Entry 7S0E (electron microscopy, 4.90 A resolution (low resolution: residue-level contacts below are approximate; hydrogen-bond / salt-bridge calls are withheld)); this record covers chains A and H of the 3 polymer chains in the assembly.

== Chain A ==
Protein: Spike glycoprotein
From: Severe acute respiratory syndrome coronavirus 2
UniProtKB: P0DTC2 (SPIKE_SARS2); numbering as in UniProt; present here: 1-672, 676-1213
Amino-acid sequence (1271 residues; numbered 1 to 1274; 3 numbers in that range are skipped by the numbering (no residue carries them; nothing is unmodelled there); the number before each row is that of its first residue):
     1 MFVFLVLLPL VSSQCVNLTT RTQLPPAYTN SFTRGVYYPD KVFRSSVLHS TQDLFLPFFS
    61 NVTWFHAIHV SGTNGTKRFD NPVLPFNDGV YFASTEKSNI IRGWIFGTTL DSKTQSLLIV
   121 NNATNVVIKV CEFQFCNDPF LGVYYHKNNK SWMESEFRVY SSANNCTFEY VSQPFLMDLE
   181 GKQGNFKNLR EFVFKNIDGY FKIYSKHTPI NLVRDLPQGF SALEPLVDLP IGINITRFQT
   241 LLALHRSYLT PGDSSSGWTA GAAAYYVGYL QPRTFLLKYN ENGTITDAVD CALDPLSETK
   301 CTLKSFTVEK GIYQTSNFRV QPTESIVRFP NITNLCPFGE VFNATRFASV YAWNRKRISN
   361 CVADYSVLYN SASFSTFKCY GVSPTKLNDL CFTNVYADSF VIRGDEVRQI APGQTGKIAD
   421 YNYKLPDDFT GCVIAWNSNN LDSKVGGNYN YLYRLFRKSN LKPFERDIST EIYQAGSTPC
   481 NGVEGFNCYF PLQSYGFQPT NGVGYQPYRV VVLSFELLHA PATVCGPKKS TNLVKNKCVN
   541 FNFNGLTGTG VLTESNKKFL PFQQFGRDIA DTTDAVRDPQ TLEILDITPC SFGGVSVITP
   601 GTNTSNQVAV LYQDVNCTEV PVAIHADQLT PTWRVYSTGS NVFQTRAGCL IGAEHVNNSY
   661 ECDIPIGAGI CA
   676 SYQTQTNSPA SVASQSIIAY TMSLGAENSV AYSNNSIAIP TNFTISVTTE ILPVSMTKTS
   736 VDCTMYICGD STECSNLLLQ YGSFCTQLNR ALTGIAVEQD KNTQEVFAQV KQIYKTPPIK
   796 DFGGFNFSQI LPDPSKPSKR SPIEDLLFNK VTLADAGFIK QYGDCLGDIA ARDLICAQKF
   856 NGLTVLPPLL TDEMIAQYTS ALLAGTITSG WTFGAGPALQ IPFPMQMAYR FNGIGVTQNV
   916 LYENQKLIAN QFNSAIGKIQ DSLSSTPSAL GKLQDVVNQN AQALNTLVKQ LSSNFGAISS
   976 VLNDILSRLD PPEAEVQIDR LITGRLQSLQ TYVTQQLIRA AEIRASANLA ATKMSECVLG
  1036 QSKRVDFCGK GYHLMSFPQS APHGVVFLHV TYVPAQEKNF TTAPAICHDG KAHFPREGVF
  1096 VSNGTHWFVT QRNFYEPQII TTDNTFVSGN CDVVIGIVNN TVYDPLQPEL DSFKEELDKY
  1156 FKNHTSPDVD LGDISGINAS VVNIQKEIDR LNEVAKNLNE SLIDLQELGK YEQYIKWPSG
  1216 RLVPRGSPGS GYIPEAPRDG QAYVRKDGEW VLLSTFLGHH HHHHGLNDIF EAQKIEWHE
Unresolved in the structure: 1-11, 72-73, 179-186, 306-320, 517-522, 635-639, 676-686, 701-1274
Construct notes: conflict A685 (Arg in P0DTC2); engineered mutation P817 (Phe in P0DTC2), P892 (Ala in P0DTC2), P899 (Ala in P0DTC2), P942 (Ala in P0DTC2), P986 (Lys in P0DTC2), P987 (Val in P0DTC2); expression tag (1214-1274)
Disulfide bonds: C15-C136, C131-C166, C291-C301, C336-C361, C379-C432, C391-C525, C480-C488, C538-C590, C617-C649, C662-C671
Swiss-Prot annotation at these positions:
  - region: N280 to C301 (Putative superantigen), R403 to D405 (Integrin-binding motif), N448 to F456 (Immunodominant HLA epitope recognized by the CD8+), S816 to Y837 (Fusion peptide 1), K835 to F855 (Fusion peptide 2), D1163 to E1202 (Heptad repeat 2)
  - site: R815, S816 (Cleavage)
  - glycosylation: N17 (N-linked (GlcNAc...) (complex) asparagine), N61 (N-linked (GlcNAc...) (hybrid) asparagine), N74 (N-linked (GlcNAc...) (complex) asparagine), N122 (N-linked (GlcNAc...) (hybrid) asparagine), N149 (N-linked (GlcNAc...) (complex) asparagine), N165 (N-linked (GlcNAc...) (complex) asparagine), N234 (N-linked (GlcNAc...) (high mannose) asparagine), N282 (N-linked (GlcNAc...) (complex) asparagine), T323 (O-linked (GalNAc) threonine), S325 (O-linked (HexNAc...) serine), N331 (N-linked (GlcNAc...) (complex) asparagine), N343 (N-linked (GlcNAc...) (complex) asparagine), N603 (N-linked (GlcNAc...) (hybrid) asparagine), N616 (N-linked (GlcNAc...) (complex) asparagine), N657 (N-linked (GlcNAc...) (complex) asparagine), N709 (N-linked (GlcNAc...) (high mannose) asparagine), N717 (N-linked (GlcNAc...) (hybrid) asparagine), N801 (N-linked (GlcNAc...) (hybrid) asparagine), N1074 (N-linked (GlcNAc...) (hybrid) asparagine), N1098 (N-linked (GlcNAc...) (complex) asparagine) and 4 more in UniProt
  - natural variant: L5 (L5F: In strain: Iota/B.1.526), S13 (S13I: In strain: Epsilon/B.1.427/B.1.429), L18 (L18F: In strain: Beta/B.1.351, Gamma/P.1 and 1 more), T19 (T19I: In strain: Omicron/BQ.1.1, Omicron/XBB.1.5 and 1 more; T19R: In strain: Delta/B.1.617.2, Omicron/BA.2 and 4 more), T20 (T20N: In strain: Gamma/P.1), L24 to A27 (sequence variant, change not given here; In strain: Omicron/BA.2, Omicron/BA.2.12.1 and 6 more), P26 (P26S: In strain: Gamma/P.1), Q52 (Q52H: In strain: Omicron/EG.5.1), A67 (A67V: In strain: Eta/B.1.525, Omicron/BA.1), H69 to V70 (deletion: In strain: Alpha/B.1.1.7, Eta/B.1.525 and 5 more), G75 (G75V: In strain: Lambda/C.37), T76 (T76I: In strain: Lambda/C.37), 79 further natural variant entries in UniProt
  - mutagenesis: H69 to V70 (Increased incorporation of cleaved spike into virions), N121 (N121Q: Partial loss of biliverdin affinity), R190 (R190K: Partial loss of biliverdin affinity), N234 (N234Q: Increased resistance to neutralizing antibodies), N331 (N331Q: Reduced viral infectivity), N343 (N343Q: Reduced viral infectivity), L452 (L452R: Increased resistance to neutralizing antibodies. Decreases HLA binding to NF9 epitope. Increased binding affinity to human ACE2), Y453 (Y453F: Decreased HLA binding to NF9 epitope. Increased binding affinity to human ACE2), A475 (A475V: Increased resistance to neutralizing antibodies), V483 (V483A: Increased resistance to neutralizing antibodies), E484 (E484D: Increased replication in human TMEM106B overexpressing cells), F490 (F490L: Increased resistance to neutralizing antibodies and human covalescent sera neutralization), 4 further mutagenesis entries in UniProt
Reported in the primary citation:
  - mutagenesis - E484K (6- to 10-fold): decreased binding to N-612-017
  - mutagenesis - L452R: abolished binding to N-612-017
  - mutagenesis - K417N, N501Y: unchanged binding to N-612-017
  - mutagenesis - L452R, N501Y: unchanged binding to N-612-056

== Chain H ==
Protein: N-612-004 Fab heavy chain
From: Homo sapiens
Notes: antibody fragment or engineered binder
Amino-acid sequence (228 residues; numbered 1 to 228; the number before each row is that of its first residue):
     1 EVQLVESGGG LVQPGGSLRL SCAASGFTFS SYYMHWVRQA PGKGLEWVSA ISGSGGYTYY
    61 ADSVKGRFTI SRDNSKNTLY LQMNSLRAED TAVYYCARDR DHAYDWGFDV WGQGTLVTVS
   121 SASTKGPSVF PLAPSSKSTS GGTAALGCLV KDYFPEPVTV SWNSGALTSG VHTFPAVLQS
   181 SGLYSLSSVV TVPSSSLGTQ TYICNVNHKP SNTKVDKKVE PKSCDKTH
Unresolved in the structure: 224-228
Disulfide bonds: C22-C96, C148-C204

== Interface between chain A and chain H ==
Contacting residue pairs (10):
  N556(A) with Y57(H); H102(H)
  K557(A) with Y57(H); H102(H)
  K558(A) with D101(H); H102(H); W106(H)
  L560(A) with D101(H)
  Q563(A) with Y59(H)
  D568(A) with T58(H)
Also at the interface, not in a pair above, chain A (8 interface residues in all): I569, D574
From the paper, about this interface:
  - epitope / paratope residues, chain A: N556(A), R567(A)

== Overview ==
The interface between chain A and chain H involves 8 residues on one side and 6 on the other. Curated
annotation (UniProt) lists 17 mutagenesis sites on chain A. The paper reports that E484K of chain A reduces
binding to N-612-017; epitope/paratope residues N556(A) and R567(A); 4 substitutions were tested in all.
Chain A is Spike glycoprotein (Severe acute respiratory syndrome coronavirus 2) and chain H is N-612-004 Fab
heavy chain (Homo sapiens); the structure, Structure of the SARS-CoV-2 S1 subunit in complex with antibody
N-612-004, was determined by electron microscopy, deposited together with 7S0B.
